2DXB - chains C and F of the 12 polymer chains in the assembly; structure by X-ray diffraction, 2.25 A resolution.

# Chain C (and F)
Protein: Thiocyanate hydrolase subunit gamma
Source organism: Thiobacillus thioparus
Notes: EC 3.5.5.8; chain F of this document is another copy of the same molecule, construct and numbering; everything in this record applies to it too
Reference sequence: O66188 (SCNC_THITI); residues 1-243 here correspond to UniProt positions 0-242 (UniProt number = residue number - 1)
Chain sequence (243 residues; each row starts with the number of its first residue):
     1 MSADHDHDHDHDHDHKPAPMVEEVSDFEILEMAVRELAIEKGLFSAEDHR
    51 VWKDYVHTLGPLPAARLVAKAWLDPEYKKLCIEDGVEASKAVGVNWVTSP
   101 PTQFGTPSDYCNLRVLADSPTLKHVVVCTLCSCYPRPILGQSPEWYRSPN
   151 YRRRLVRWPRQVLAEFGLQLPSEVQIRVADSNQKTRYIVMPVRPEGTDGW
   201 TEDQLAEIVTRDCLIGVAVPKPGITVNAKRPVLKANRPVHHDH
Not modelled in the structure: 1-22, 240-243 (chain F: 1-23, 240-243)
Modified residues: C131 (3-sulfinoalanine; CSD); C133 (s-hydroxycysteine; CSO)
Bound ions: Co3+: C128, C131, S132, C133

# How chain C and chain F interact
Pairs across the interface (11; chain C residue first):
  Q161(C) - Q161(F)  hydrogen bond (backbone-side chain)
  Q161(C) - A164(F)
  Q161(C) - E165(F)
  A164(C) - Q161(F)
  E165(C) - Q161(F)
  Q169(C) - Q169(F)
  Q169(C) - L170(F)
  Q169(C) - S172(F)
  L170(C) - Q169(F)  hydrogen bond (backbone-side chain)
  P171(C) - Q169(F)
  S172(C) - Q169(F)
Other interface residues (no listed pair), chain C (8 interface residues in all): R160
Other interface residues (no listed pair), chain F (8 interface residues in all): R160, P171

# Overview
Chain C and chain F each contribute 8 residues to their interface, with 2 hydrogen bonds. Polar contacts
include Q161(C)-Q161(F) and L170(C)-Q169(F). C128(C), C131(C), S132(C) and C133(C) coordinate Co3+.
Both chains are Thiocyanate hydrolase subunit gamma (Thiobacillus thioparus). Entry 2DXB (Recombinant
thiocyanate hydrolase comprising partially-modified cobalt centers) was determined by X-ray diffraction (same
publication as 2ZZD and 2DXC).
